Entry 6PRS (X-ray diffraction, 2.37 A resolution); this record covers chain A.

Chain A:
Name: Cytochrome P450
Organism: Rhodopseudomonas palustris (strain HaA2)
UniProtKB: Q2IU02 (Q2IU02_RHOP2); residues 0-409 here correspond to UniProt positions 1-410 (UniProt number = residue number + 1)
Amino-acid sequence (410 residues; numbered 0 to 409; the number before each row is that of its first residue; numbering starts at 0):
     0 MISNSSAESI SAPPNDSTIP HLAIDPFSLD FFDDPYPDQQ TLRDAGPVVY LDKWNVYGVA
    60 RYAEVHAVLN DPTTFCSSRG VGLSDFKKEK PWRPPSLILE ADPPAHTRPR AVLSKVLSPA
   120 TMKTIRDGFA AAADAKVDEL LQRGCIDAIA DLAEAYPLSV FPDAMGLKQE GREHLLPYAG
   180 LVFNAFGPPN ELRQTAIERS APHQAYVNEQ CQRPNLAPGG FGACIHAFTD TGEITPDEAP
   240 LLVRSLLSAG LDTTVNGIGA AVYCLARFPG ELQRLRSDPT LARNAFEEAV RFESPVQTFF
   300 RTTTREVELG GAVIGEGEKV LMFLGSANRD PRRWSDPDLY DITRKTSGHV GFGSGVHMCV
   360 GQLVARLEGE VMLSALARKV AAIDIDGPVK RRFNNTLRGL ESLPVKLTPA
Disordered / not traced: 0-16
Metal / ion sites: heme Fe near Cys-358 (its only coordinating residue here)
Ligand contacts:
  - heme (HEM): Leu-68, Val-80, Ile-97, Leu-98, His-105, Arg-109, Leu-112, Leu-116, Phe-160, Ser-244, Leu-245, Ala-248, Gly-249, Thr-252, Thr-253, Gly-256, Phe-285, Val-289, Pro-294, Val-295, Phe-298, Arg-300, Leu-323, Val-349, Gly-350, Phe-351, Gly-352, Val-355, His-356, Met-357, Cys-358, Val-359, Gly-360, Val-363, Ala-364
  - 3-ethoxybenzoic acid (OW7): Arg-92, Ser-95, Ile-97, Leu-98, Val-181, Phe-182, Phe-185, Arg-243, Ser-244, Ser-247, Ala-248, Val-295, Phe-298

Overview:
Chain A binds heme and 3-ethoxybenzoic acid.
Chain A is Cytochrome P450 (Rhodopseudomonas palustris (strain HaA2)); the structure, The crystal structure of
3-ethoxybenzoate-bound CYP199A4, was determined by X-ray diffraction, deposited together with 6PQ6, 6PQD,
6PQS, 6PQW and 6PRR.
